6VK4 - chains F and G of the 8 polymer chains in the assembly; structure by X-ray diffraction, 2.35 A resolution.

Chain F:
Name: Methane monooxygenase
Source organism: Methylosinus trichosporium OB3b
UniProt: A0A2D2D5X7 (A0A2D2D5X7_METTR); numbering as in UniProt (aligned over 1-395)
Amino-acid sequence (395 residues; row label = number of the first residue in the row):
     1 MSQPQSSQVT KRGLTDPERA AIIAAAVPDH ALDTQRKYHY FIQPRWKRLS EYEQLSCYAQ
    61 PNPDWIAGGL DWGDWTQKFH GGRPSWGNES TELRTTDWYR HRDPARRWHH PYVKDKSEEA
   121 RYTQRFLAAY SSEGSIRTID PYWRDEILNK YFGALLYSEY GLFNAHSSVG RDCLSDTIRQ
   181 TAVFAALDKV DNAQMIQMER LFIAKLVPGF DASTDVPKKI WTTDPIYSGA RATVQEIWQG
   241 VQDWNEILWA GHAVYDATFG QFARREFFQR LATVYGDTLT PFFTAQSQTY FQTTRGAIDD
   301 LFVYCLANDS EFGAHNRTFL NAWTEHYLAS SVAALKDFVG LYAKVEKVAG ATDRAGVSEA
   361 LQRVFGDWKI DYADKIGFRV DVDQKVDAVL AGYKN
Disordered / not traced: 1-3, 395

Chain G:
Name: Methane monooxygenase
Source organism: Methylosinus trichosporium OB3b
UniProt: A0A2D2D0T0 (A0A2D2D0T0_METTR); residue numbers follow UniProt; this construct covers 1-169
Amino-acid sequence (169 residues; each row starts with the number of its first residue):
     1 MAKREPIHDN SIRTEWEAKI AKLTSVDQAT KFIQDFRLAY TSPFRKSYDI DVDYQYIERK
    61 IEEKLSVLKT EKLPVADLIT KATTGEDAAA VEATWIAKIK AAKSKYEAER IHIEFRQLYK
   121 PPVLPVNVFL RTDAALGTVL MEIRNTDYYG TPLEGLRKER GVKVLHLQA
Disordered / not traced: 1, 169

How chain F and chain G interact:
Contacting residue pairs (52):
  D64(F) - H8(G)  salt bridge
  D64(F) - R13(G)  salt bridge
  D64(F) - R59(G)  hydrogen bond (backbone-side chain)
  W65(F) - Q55(G)  hydrogen bond
  W65(F) - Y56(G)
  W65(F) - R59(G)
  A67(F) - R59(G)
  D71(F) - H8(G)
  W72(F) - I7(G)  hydrophobic
  W72(F) - H8(G)
  G73(F) - Q55(G)
  D74(F) - Q55(G)  hydrogen bond
  H80(F) - H112(G)
  H80(F) - L140(G)
  H80(F) - M141(G)
  H80(F) - R144(G)  hydrogen bond
  G81(F) - H112(G)
  G81(F) - I113(G)
  G81(F) - R116(G)
  G81(F) - L140(G)
  G82(F) - R116(G)
  R83(F) - R116(G)
  R83(F) - L130(G)  hydrogen bond (side chain-backbone)
  R83(F) - D133(G)  salt bridge
  R83(F) - A134(G)
  P84(F) - R116(G)
  N88(F) - E62(G)
  E89(F) - R116(G)  salt bridge
  E89(F) - K120(G)
  E89(F) - P121(G)
  E89(F) - V126(G)
  E89(F) - F129(G)
  E89(F) - L130(G)
  S90(F) - V126(G)
  T91(F) - V126(G)
  E92(F) - P125(G)
  E92(F) - V126(G)  hydrogen bond (side chain-backbone)
  R94(F) - E62(G)  salt bridge
  V241(F) - N127(G)
  Q242(F) - N127(G)  hydrogen bond (backbone-side chain)
  Q242(F) - L130(G)
  D243(F) - N127(G)  hydrogen bond (backbone-side chain)
  E246(F) - N127(G)  hydrogen bond
  F312(F) - E63(G)
  F312(F) - V67(G)  hydrophobic
  H315(F) - S66(G)  hydrogen bond
  H315(F) - V67(G)
  H315(F) - T70(G)
  T318(F) - T70(G)
  T318(F) - L78(G)
  F319(F) - T70(G)
  A322(F) - V75(G)  hydrophobic
Other interface residues (no listed pair), chain F (30 interface residues in all): L70, T96, E311
Other interface residues (no listed pair), chain G (34 interface residues in all): Y54, K69, I79, P122, G137, N145

Overview:
The interface between chain F and chain G involves 30 residues on one side and 34 on the other; the contacts
include 10 hydrogen bonds and 5 salt bridges. Polar contacts include D64(F)-H8(G), D64(F)-R13(G) and
R83(F)-D133(G).
Chain F is Methane monooxygenase and chain G is Methane monooxygenase, both from Methylosinus trichosporium
OB3b; the structure, Crystal Structure of Methylosinus trichosporium OB3b Soluble Methane Monooxygenase
Hydroxylase and Regulatory Component Complex, was determined by X-ray diffraction, deposited together with
6VK5, 6VK6, 6VK7 and 6VK8.
